6CER - chains B and C of the 4 polymer chains in the assembly; structure by X-ray diffraction, 2.69 A resolution.

Chain B:
Name: Pyruvate dehydrogenase E1 component subunit beta, mitochondrial
Organism: Homo sapiens
Notes: EC 1.2.4.1
Reference sequence: P11177 (ODPB_HUMAN); residues 1-329 here correspond to UniProt positions 31-359 (UniProt number = residue number + 30)
Chain sequence (331 residues; numbered -1 to 329; the number before each row is that of its first residue; numbers below 1 keep their minus sign (Gly-1 is residue -1)):
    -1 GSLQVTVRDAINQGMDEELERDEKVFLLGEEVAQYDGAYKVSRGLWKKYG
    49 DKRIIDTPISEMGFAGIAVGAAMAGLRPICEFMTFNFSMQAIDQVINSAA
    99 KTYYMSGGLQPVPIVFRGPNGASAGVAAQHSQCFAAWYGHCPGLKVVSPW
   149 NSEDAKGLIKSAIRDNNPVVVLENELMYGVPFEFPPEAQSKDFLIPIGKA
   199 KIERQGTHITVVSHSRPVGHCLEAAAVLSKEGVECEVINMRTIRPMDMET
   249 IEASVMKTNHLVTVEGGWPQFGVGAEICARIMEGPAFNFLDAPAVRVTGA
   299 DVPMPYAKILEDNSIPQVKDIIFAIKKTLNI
Not modelled in the structure: -1
Sequence notes: expression tag (-1 to 0)
Small-molecule neighbours: thiamine diphosphate (TPP): Glu28, Glu29, Ile57, Glu59, Met81, Phe85, Gln88, His128
Swiss-Prot annotation at these positions:
  - binding site (thiamine diphosphate): Glu59
  - binding site (K(+)): Ile112, Ala160, Ile161, Asp163, Asn165
  - site: Asp289 (Important for interaction with DLAT)
  - modified residue: Tyr37 (Phosphotyrosine), Lys324 (N6-acetyllysine)
What the authors report for this chain:
  - catalytic residues: His128 (proposed by the authors, not directly observed)

Chain C:
Name: Pyruvate dehydrogenase E1 component subunit alpha, somatic form, mitochondrial
Organism: Homo sapiens
Notes: EC 1.2.4.1
Reference sequence: P08559 (ODPA_HUMAN); residues 1-361 here correspond to UniProt positions 30-390 (UniProt number = residue number + 29)
Chain sequence (365 residues; row label = number of the first residue in the row; numbers below 1 keep their minus sign (Met-3 is residue -3)):
    -3 MRGSFANDATFEIKKCDLHRLEEGPPVTTVLTREDGLKYYRMMQTVRRME
    47 LKADQLYKQKIIRGFCHLCDGQEACCVGLEAGINPTDHLITAYRAHGFTF
    97 TRGLSVREILAELTGRKGGCAKGKGGSMHMYAKNFYGGNGIMGAQVPLGA
   147 GIALACKYNGKDEVCLTLYGDGAANQGQIFEAYNMAALWKLPCIFICENN
   197 RYGMGTSVERAAASTDYYKRGDFIPGLRVDGMDILCVREATRFAAAYCRS
   247 GKGPILMELQTYRYHGHSMSDPGVSYRTREEIQEVRSKSDPIMLLKDRMV
   297 NSNLASVEELKEIDVEVRKEIEDAAQFATADPEPPLEELGYHIYSSDPPF
   347 EVRGANQWIKFKSVS
Not modelled in the structure: -3 to 1, 198-206, 258-280
Sequence notes: initiating methionine (-3); expression tag (-2 to 0); engineered mutation Met138 (Val167 in P08559)
Small-molecule neighbours: thiamine diphosphate (TPP): His63, Tyr89, Arg90, Gly136, Ile137, Met138, Gln172, Asn196
Swiss-Prot annotation at these positions:
  - binding site (pyruvate): His63, Tyr89, Arg90, Ala128, Gly136, Asp167, Gly168, Ala169, Asn196, Tyr198
  - binding site (thiamine diphosphate): Tyr89, Arg90, Gly136, Asp167, Gly168, Ala169, Asn196, His263
  - binding site (Mg(2+)): Asp167, Asn196, Tyr198
  - modified residue: Lys34 (N6-acetyllysine), Ser203 (Phosphoserine), Lys215 (N6-acetyllysine), Lys248 (N6-succinyllysine), Ser264 (Phosphoserine), Ser266 (Phosphoserine), Ser271 (Phosphoserine), Tyr272 (Phosphotyrosine), Lys284 (N6-acetyllysine), Lys292 (N6-acetyllysine), Lys307 (N6-acetyllysine), Lys356 (N6-succinyllysine)
What the authors report for this chain:
  - mutagenesis - V138M: decreased binding to thiamine diphosphate
  - mutagenesis - V138M: decreased catalytic activity on production of NADH
  - post-translational modification sites: Ser203, Ser264, Ser271 (citing earlier work)

Interface between chain B and chain C:
Contacting residue pairs (70; chain B residue first):
  Pro56(B) - Ala207(C)
  Ile57(B) - Met138(C)  hydrophobic
  Ile57(B) - Gly168(C)
  Ile57(B) - Gln172(C)  hydrogen bond (backbone-side chain)
  Ser58(B) - Asn171(C)  hydrogen bond (side chain-backbone)
  Ser58(B) - Gln172(C)
  Glu59(B) - Gln172(C)  hydrogen bond
  Phe85(B) - Ile137(C)  hydrophobic
  Gln88(B) - Ile137(C)
  Gln88(B) - Met138(C)
  Gln88(B) - Gln172(C)  hydrogen bond
  Gln88(B) - Gln174(C)
  Ala122(B) - Gly60(C)  hydrogen bond (backbone-backbone)
  Gly123(B) - Arg59(C)
  Gly123(B) - Gly60(C)
  Val124(B) - Phe61(C)  hydrophobic
  Val124(B) - Met124(C)
  Ala125(B) - Gly121(C)
  Ala125(B) - His125(C)
  Gln127(B) - His125(C)  hydrogen bond
  Gln127(B) - Asn135(C)
  Gln127(B) - Gly136(C)  hydrogen bond (side chain-backbone)
  Gln127(B) - Ile137(C)
  His128(B) - Phe61(C)
  His128(B) - Met124(C)
  His128(B) - Gly136(C)  hydrogen bond (side chain-backbone)
  Val293(B) - Gln353(C)
  Val293(B) - Trp354(C)  hydrophobic
  Arg294(B) - Arg349(C)  hydrogen bond (backbone-side chain)
  Val295(B) - Ala351(C)
  Thr296(B) - Gly350(C)
  Thr296(B) - Ala351(C)  hydrogen bond (backbone-backbone)
  Gly297(B) - Gly350(C)
  Ala298(B) - Arg349(C)
  Ala298(B) - Gly350(C)
  Asp299(B) - Arg349(C)  hydrogen bond (backbone-backbone)
  Val300(B) - Leu335(C)  hydrophobic
  Val300(B) - Ile339(C)  hydrophobic
  Pro303(B) - Lys120(C)
  Tyr304(B) - Ile58(C)
  Tyr304(B) - Arg59(C)  hydrogen bond (backbone-side chain)
  Tyr304(B) - Glu108(C)
  Tyr304(B) - Leu109(C)  hydrogen bond (side chain-backbone)
  Tyr304(B) - Gly111(C)
  Tyr304(B) - Gly119(C)
  Tyr304(B) - Lys120(C)  hydrogen bond (backbone-backbone)
  Tyr304(B) - Gly121(C)
  Tyr304(B) - Gly122(C)
  Ala305(B) - Gly111(C)
  Ala305(B) - Gly119(C)  hydrogen bond (backbone-backbone)
  Ala305(B) - Pro330(C)  hydrophobic
  Lys306(B) - Arg59(C)
  Lys306(B) - Glu329(C)  hydrogen bond (backbone-side chain)
  Ile307(B) - Glu329(C)  hydrogen bond (backbone-side chain)
  Ile307(B) - Pro330(C)
  Leu308(B) - Lys120(C)
  Leu308(B) - Pro330(C)  hydrophobic
  Leu308(B) - Pro331(C)
  Leu308(B) - Leu335(C)
  Glu309(B) - Arg59(C)  salt bridge
  Asn311(B) - Leu332(C)
  Asn311(B) - Leu335(C)
  Ser312(B) - Leu335(C)
  Asp318(B) - Ala351(C)
  Asp318(B) - Asn352(C)  hydrogen bond (backbone-side chain)
  Asp318(B) - Ile355(C)
  Phe321(B) - Asn352(C)
  Phe321(B) - Trp354(C)  hydrophobic
  Ala322(B) - Trp354(C)  hydrophobic
  Lys325(B) - Trp354(C)
Also at the interface, not in a pair above, chain B (37 interface residues in all): Pro267, Met302, Ile313, Pro314
Also at the interface, not in a pair above, chain C (39 interface residues in all): Thr110, Gly336, Val348, Phe357

Overview:
Chain B and chain C form an interface of 37 and 39 residues respectively, with 18 hydrogen bonds and 1 salt
bridge. Polar pairs include Glu309(B)-Arg59(C), Ile57(B)-Gln172(C) and Ser58(B)-Asn171(C). Thiamine
diphosphate is bound between chain B and chain C. The paper reports the catalytic residue His128(B); V138M of
chain C reduces binding to thiamine diphosphate.
Chain B is Pyruvate dehydrogenase E1 component subunit beta, mitochondrial and chain C is Pyruvate
dehydrogenase E1 component subunit alpha, somatic form, mitochondrial, both from Homo sapiens; the structure,
Human pyruvate dehydrogenase complex E1 component V138M mutation, was determined by X-ray diffraction,
deposited together with 6CFO.
